1ULE - chains A and B; structure by X-ray diffraction, 2.15 A resolution.

# Chain A (and B)
Name: galectin-2
Source organism: Coprinopsis cinerea
Notes: chain B of this document is another copy of the same molecule, construct and numbering; everything in this record applies to it too
Amino-acid sequence (150 residues; each row starts with the number of its first residue):
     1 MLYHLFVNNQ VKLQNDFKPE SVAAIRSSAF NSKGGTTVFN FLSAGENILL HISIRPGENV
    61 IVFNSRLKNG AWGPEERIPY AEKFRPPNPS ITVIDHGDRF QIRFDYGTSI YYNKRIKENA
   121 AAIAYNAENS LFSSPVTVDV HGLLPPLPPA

# How chain A and chain B interact
Residue-residue contacts (31; chain A residue first):
  E20(A) - R103(B)  salt bridge
  E20(A) - T108(B)
  E20(A) - S109(B)  hydrogen bond
  V22(A) - L147(B)  hydrophobic
  H96(A) - H96(B)
  H96(A) - R99(B)
  H96(A) - Q101(B)
  H96(A) - Y111(B)  hydrogen bond
  D98(A) - R99(B)  salt bridge
  R99(A) - H96(B)
  R99(A) - D98(B)  salt bridge
  R99(A) - R99(B)
  Q101(A) - H96(B)
  R103(A) - E20(B)  salt bridge
  R103(A) - L143(B)
  T108(A) - E20(B)
  S109(A) - E20(B)  hydrogen bond
  Y111(A) - H96(B)  hydrogen bond
  D139(A) - P149(B)
  H141(A) - P148(B)
  H141(A) - P149(B)
  L143(A) - R103(B)
  L144(A) - L147(B)  hydrophobic
  P145(A) - A150(B)
  P146(A) - P148(B)
  L147(A) - V22(B)  hydrophobic
  L147(A) - L147(B)  hydrophobic
  P148(A) - H141(B)
  P148(A) - P146(B)
  P149(A) - H141(B)
  A150(A) - P145(B)
Other interface residues (no listed pair), chain A (21 interface residues in all): I94
Other interface residues (no listed pair), chain B (21 interface residues in all): I94, D139, L144

# In short
Chain A and chain B each contribute 21 residues to their interface; the contacts include 4 hydrogen bonds and
4 salt bridges. Polar contacts include E20(A)-R103(B), D98(A)-R99(B) and E20(A)-S109(B).
Chain A and chain B are both galectin-2 (Coprinopsis cinerea); the structure, CGL2 in complex with linear B2
trisaccharide, was determined by X-ray diffraction, deposited together with 1UL9, 1ULC, 1ULD, 1ULF and 1ULG.
